Entry 4Y6A (X-ray diffraction, 2.60 A resolution); this record covers chains R and S of the 30 polymer chains in the assembly.

Chain R:
Protein: Proteasome subunit alpha type-5
Organism: Saccharomyces cerevisiae
Notes: EC 3.4.25.1
Reference sequence: P32379 (PSA5_YEAST); residues -7 to 252 here correspond to UniProt positions 1-260 (UniProt number = residue number + 8)
Amino-acid sequence (260 residues; each row starts with the number of its first residue; numbers below 1 keep their minus sign (Met-7 is residue -7)):
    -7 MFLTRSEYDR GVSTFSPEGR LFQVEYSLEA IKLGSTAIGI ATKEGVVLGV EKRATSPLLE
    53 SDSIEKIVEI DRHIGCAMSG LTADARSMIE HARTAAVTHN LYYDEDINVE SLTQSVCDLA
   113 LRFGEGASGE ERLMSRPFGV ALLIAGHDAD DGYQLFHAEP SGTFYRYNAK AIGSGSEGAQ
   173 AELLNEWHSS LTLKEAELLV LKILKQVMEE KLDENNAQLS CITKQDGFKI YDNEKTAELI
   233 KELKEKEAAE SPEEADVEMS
Not modelled in the structure: -7 to 0, 118-124, 243-252

Chain S:
Protein: Proteasome subunit alpha type-6
Organism: Saccharomyces cerevisiae
Notes: EC 3.4.25.1
Reference sequence: P40302 (PSA6_YEAST); residues 0-233 here correspond to UniProt positions 1-234 (UniProt number = residue number + 1)
Amino-acid sequence (234 residues; each row starts with the number of its first residue; numbering starts at 0):
     0 MFRNNYDGDT VTFSPTGRLF QVEYALEAIK QGSVTVGLRS NTHAVLVALK RNADELSSYQ
    60 KKIIKCDEHM GLSLAGLAPD ARVLSNYLRQ QCNYSSLVFN RKLAVERAGH LLCDKAQKNT
   120 QSYGGRPYGV GLLIIGYDKS GAHLLEFQPS GNVTELYGTA IGARSQGAKT YLERTLDTFI
   180 KIDGNPDELI KAGVEAISQS LRDESLTVDN LSIAIVGKDT PFTIYDGEAV AKYI
Not modelled in the structure: 0-2
Curated features (UniProtKB/Swiss-Prot):
  - modified residue: Ser13 (Phosphoserine)
  - cross-link: Lys190 (Glycyl lysine isopeptide (Lys-Gly) (interchain with G-Cter in ubiquitin))

Interface between chain R and chain S:
Residue-residue contacts (41; chain R residue first):
  Ser5(R) with Arg125(S)
  Thr6(R) with Gly7(S); Gln20(S)
  Phe7(R) with Gln20(S), hydrogen bond (backbone-side chain); Tyr23(S); Arg125(S); Pro126(S)
  Ser8(R) with Tyr23(S)
  Pro9(R) with Tyr23(S), hydrophobic; Glu26(S)
  Glu10(R) with Glu26(S); Gln30(S)
  Gly11(R) with Tyr23(S); Ala27(S)
  Leu13(R) with Arg125(S)
  Gln106(R) with Arg81(S), hydrogen bond
  Asp110(R) with Arg81(S), salt bridge
  Leu113(R) with Pro78(S), hydrophobic; Arg125(S)
  Ser153(R) with Pro78(S)
  Gly154(R) with Pro78(S)
  Thr155(R) with Gln59(S)
  Phe156(R) with Gln59(S)
  Tyr157(R) with Arg50(S), hydrogen bond (side chain-backbone); Ala52(S); Ser57(S); Gln59(S)
  Arg158(R) with Ser56(S); Ser57(S), hydrogen bond (backbone-backbone)
  Tyr159(R) with Ala52(S); Asp53(S); Leu55(S); Ser56(S)
  Asn160(R) with Leu55(S), hydrogen bond (backbone-backbone)
  Ala161(R) with Leu55(S)
  Gln172(R) with Asp53(S), hydrogen bond; Leu55(S)
  Leu175(R) with Leu55(S)
  Leu176(R) with Glu54(S); Leu55(S), hydrophobic
  Trp179(R) with Leu55(S), hydrophobic
Also at the interface, not in a pair above, chain R (27 interface residues in all): Arg2, Gly3, Glu117
Also at the interface, not in a pair above, chain S (25 interface residues in all): Asp6, Ala24, Asn51, Leu76, Asp79, Gly123, Gly128

Overview:
27 residues of chain R and 25 residues of chain S are in contact, with 6 hydrogen bonds and 1 salt bridge.
Among the polar pairs are Asp110(R)-Arg81(S), Phe7(R)-Gln20(S) and Gln106(R)-Arg81(S).
Chain R is Proteasome subunit alpha type-5 and chain S is Proteasome subunit alpha type-6, both from
Saccharomyces cerevisiae; the structure, Yeast 20S proteasome beta2-H114D mutant in complex with Ac-PAD-ep,
was determined by X-ray diffraction (same publication as 4Y69, 4Y6V, 4Y6Z, 4Y70, 4Y74, 4Y75 and 34 further
entries).
